Entry 7JW0 (electron microscopy, 4.30 A resolution (low resolution: residue-level contacts below are approximate; hydrogen-bond / salt-bridge calls are withheld)); this record covers chains L and H of the 9 polymer chains in the assembly.

[Chain L]
Name: S304 Fab light chain
Source organism: Homo sapiens
Notes: antibody fragment or engineered binder
Sequence (215 residues; numbered 1 to 215; the number before each row is that of its first residue):
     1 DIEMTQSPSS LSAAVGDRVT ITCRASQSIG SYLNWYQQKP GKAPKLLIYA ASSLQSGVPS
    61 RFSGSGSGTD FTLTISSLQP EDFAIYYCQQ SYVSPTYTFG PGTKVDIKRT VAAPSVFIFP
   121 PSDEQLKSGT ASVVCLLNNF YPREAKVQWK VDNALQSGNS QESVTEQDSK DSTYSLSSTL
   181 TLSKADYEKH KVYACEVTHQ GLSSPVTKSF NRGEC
Disordered / not traced: 1, 214-215
Disulfide bonds: Cys23-Cys88

[Chain H]
Name: S304 Fab heavy chain
Source organism: Homo sapiens
Notes: antibody fragment or engineered binder
Sequence (222 residues; numbered 2 to 223; the number before each row is that of its first residue):
     2 VQLVESGGGL VQPGGSLRLS CAASGFTFSS YDMHWVRQTT GKGLEWVSTI GTAGDTYYPD
    62 SVKGRFTISR EDAKNSLYLQ MNSLRAGDTA VYYCARGDSS GYYYYFDYWG QGTLLTVSSA
   122 STKGPSVFPL APSSKSTSGG TAALGCLVKD YFPEPVTVSW NSGALTSGVH TFPAVLQSSG
   182 LYSLSSVVTV PSSSLGTQTY ICNVNHKPSN TKVDKKVEPK SC
Disordered / not traced: 221-223
Disulfide bonds: Cys22-Cys95, Cys147-Cys203

[Chain L / chain H interface]
Contacting residue pairs - 15 pairs, chain L then chain H:
  Ala43(L) with Trp110(H); Gly111(H)
  Leu46(L) with Phe107(H)
  Tyr49(L) with Tyr106(H)
  Ala50(L) with Tyr104(H)
  Ser91(L) with Tyr105(H)
  Pro95(L) with Tyr58(H)
  Tyr97(L) with Trp47(H)
  Phe99(L) with Leu45(H)
  Phe117(L) with Ser137(H)
  Ile118(L) with Lys136(H)
  Ser122(L) with Pro130(H)
  Ser163(L) with Pro174(H)
  Val164(L) with Pro174(H)
  Ser209(L) with Lys136(H)
Interface residues without a listed pair, chain L (18 interface residues in all): Phe119, Gln125, Thr165, Ser177
Interface residues without a listed pair, chain H (16 interface residues in all): Phe129, Leu131, Phe173

[In short]
Chain L and chain H form an interface of 18 and 16 residues respectively.
Here chain L is S304 Fab light chain and chain H is S304 Fab heavy chain, both from Homo sapiens. Entry 7JW0
(SARS-CoV-2 spike in complex with the S304 neutralizing antibody Fab fragment) was determined by electron
microscopy together with 7JV2, 7JV4, 7JV6 and 7JXC from the same study.
